Entry 8EHA (electron microscopy, 3.70 A resolution); this record covers chains G and H of the 8 polymer chains in the assembly.

Chain G (and H):
Name: DNA-directed RNA polymerase subunit alpha
Source organism: Escherichia coli
Notes: EC 2.7.7.6; chain H of this document is another copy of the same molecule, construct and numbering; everything in this record applies to it too
Reference sequence: P0A7Z6 (RPOA_ECO57); residues 1-234 here = UniProt positions 1-234
Sequence (239 residues; each row starts with the number of its first residue):
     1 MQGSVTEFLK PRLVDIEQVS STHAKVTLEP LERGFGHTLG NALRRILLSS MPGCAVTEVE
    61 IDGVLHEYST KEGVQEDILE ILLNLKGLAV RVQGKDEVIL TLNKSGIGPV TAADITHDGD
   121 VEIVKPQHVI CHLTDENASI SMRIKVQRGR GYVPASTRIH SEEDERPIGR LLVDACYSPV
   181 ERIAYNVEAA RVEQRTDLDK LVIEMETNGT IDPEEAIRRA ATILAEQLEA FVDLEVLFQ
Unresolved in the structure: 1-7, 160-165, 232-239 (chain H: 1-4, 159-169, 235-239)
Construct notes: expression tag (235-239)

Chain G / chain H interface:
Residue-residue contacts - 55 pairs, chain G then chain H:
  F8(G) with S50(H); Q227(H)
  L9(G) with Q227(H)
  K10(G) with E226(H), salt bridge; E229(H), salt bridge
  P11(G) with Q227(H); A230(H); F231(H), hydrophobic
  L28(G) with F231(H), hydrophobic
  G34(G) with R45(H), hydrogen bond (backbone-side chain)
  F35(G) with I46(H), hydrophobic; S50(H); I223(H), hydrophobic; Q227(H)
  H37(G) with R45(H)
  T38(G) with A42(H); R45(H), hydrogen bond
  L39(G) with L224(H), hydrophobic; L228(H), hydrophobic
  N41(G) with N41(H)
  A42(G) with T38(H)
  R45(G) with G34(H), hydrogen bond (side chain-backbone); H37(H); T38(H), hydrogen bond
  S49(G) with F35(H)
  S50(G) with F8(H); F35(H)
  P52(G) with V5(H), hydrophobic
  G149(G) with V5(H)
  R150(G) with V5(H), hydrogen bond (side chain-backbone); E7(H); F8(H)
  R218(G) with A230(H); F231(H); D233(H)
  A221(G) with F231(H)
  T222(G) with V232(H); D233(H), hydrogen bond (side chain-backbone)
  I223(G) with F8(H), hydrophobic; F35(H), hydrophobic
  L224(G) with L228(H), hydrophobic
  E226(G) with K10(H)
  Q227(G) with F8(H); L9(H); P11(H); L31(H); F35(H)
  L228(G) with L39(H), hydrophobic; L224(H), hydrophobic
  A230(G) with P11(H); L13(H)
  F231(G) with L28(H), hydrophobic; L43(H), hydrophobic; I217(H), hydrophobic; A221(H), hydrophobic
Other interface residues (no listed pair), chain G (35 interface residues in all): R12, L13, E32, I46, I217, R219, A225
Other interface residues (no listed pair), chain H (34 interface residues in all): R150, A225

Overview:
35 residues of chain G face 34 of chain H across their interface; the contacts include 6 hydrogen bonds and 2
salt bridges. Among the polar pairs are K10(G)-E226(H), K10(G)-E229(H) and G34(G)-R45(H).
Chain G and chain H are both DNA-directed RNA polymerase subunit alpha (Escherichia coli); the structure,
Cryo-EM structure of his-elemental paused elongation complex with a folded TL and a rotated RH-FL (out), was
determined by electron microscopy, deposited together with 8EG7, 8EG8, 8EGB, 8EH8, 8EH9, 8EHF and 8EHI.
